9E1W - chains G and I of the 11 polymer chains in the assembly; structure by electron microscopy, 3.20 A resolution.

# Chain G
Protein: Histone H2A type 1
Organism: Xenopus laevis
UniProtKB: P06897 (H2A1_XENLA); residues 0-129 here correspond to UniProt positions 1-130 (UniProt number = residue number + 1)
Amino-acid sequence (130 residues; row label = number of the first residue in the row; numbering starts at 0):
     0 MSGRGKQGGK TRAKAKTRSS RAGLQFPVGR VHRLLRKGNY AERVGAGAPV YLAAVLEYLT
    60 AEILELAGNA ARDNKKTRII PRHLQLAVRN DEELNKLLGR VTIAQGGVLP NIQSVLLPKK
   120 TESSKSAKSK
Not modelled in the structure: 0-9, 119-129
Sequence notes: conflict Arg99 (Gly100 in P06897), Ser123 (Ala124 in P06897)

# Chain I
Molecule: 151-nt DNA strand
Organism: Homo sapiens
Sequence (151 nucleotides; each row starts with the number of its first residue; numbers below 1 keep their minus sign (DC-74 is residue -74)):
   -74 CACAGGATGT ATATATCTGA CACGTGCCTG GAGACTAGGG AGTAATCCCC TTGGCGGTTA
   -14 AAACGCGGGG GACAGCGCGT ACGTGCGTTT AAGCGGTGCT AGAGCTGTCT ACGACCAATT
    46 GAGCGGCCTC GGCACCGGGA TTCTCCAGGG C

# Interface between chain G and chain I
Contacting residue pairs (12; chain G residue first):
  Arg11(G) with DG-42(I), sugar contact
  Ala14(G) with DA-43(I), phosphate contact; DG-42(I), phosphate contact
  Lys15(G) with DA-43(I), sugar contact; DG-42(I), hydrogen bond to the phosphate
  Arg17(G) with DA-43(I), salt bridge to the phosphate
  Arg20(G) with DG-42(I), salt bridge to the phosphate
  Arg29(G) with DG-44(I), phosphate contact
  Arg32(G) with DG-44(I), salt bridge to the phosphate
  Arg42(G) with DG-35(I), sugar contact
  Arg77(G) with DC-54(I), sugar contact; DA-53(I), salt bridge to the phosphate
Also at the interface, not in a pair above, chain G (13 interface residues in all): Ala12, Lys13, Thr16, Gly28
Also at the interface, not in a pair above, chain I (8 interface residues in all): DG-45, DA-41

# Summary
13 residues of chain G face 8 of chain I across their interface; the contacts include 1 hydrogen bond and 4
salt bridges. Polar pairs include Lys15(G)-DG-42(I), Arg17(G)-DA-43(I) and Arg20(G)-DG-42(I).
Chain G is Histone H2A type 1 (Xenopus laevis) and chain I is a 151-nt DNA strand (Homo sapiens); the
structure, Snf2h bound nucleosome complex - ClassC3, was determined by electron microscopy, deposited together
with 9E1L, 9E1M, 9E1N, 9E1O, 9E1P, 9E1Q and 4 further entries.
